Entry 9JC9 (X-ray diffraction, 2.37 A resolution); this record covers chain A.

# Chain A
Molecule: Lipase
Organism: Ustilago trichophora
Notes: EC 3.1.1.3
UniProtKB: A0A5C3EAQ1 (A0A5C3EAQ1_9BASI); residue numbers follow UniProt; this construct covers 21-458
Chain sequence (446 residues; each row starts with the number of its first residue):
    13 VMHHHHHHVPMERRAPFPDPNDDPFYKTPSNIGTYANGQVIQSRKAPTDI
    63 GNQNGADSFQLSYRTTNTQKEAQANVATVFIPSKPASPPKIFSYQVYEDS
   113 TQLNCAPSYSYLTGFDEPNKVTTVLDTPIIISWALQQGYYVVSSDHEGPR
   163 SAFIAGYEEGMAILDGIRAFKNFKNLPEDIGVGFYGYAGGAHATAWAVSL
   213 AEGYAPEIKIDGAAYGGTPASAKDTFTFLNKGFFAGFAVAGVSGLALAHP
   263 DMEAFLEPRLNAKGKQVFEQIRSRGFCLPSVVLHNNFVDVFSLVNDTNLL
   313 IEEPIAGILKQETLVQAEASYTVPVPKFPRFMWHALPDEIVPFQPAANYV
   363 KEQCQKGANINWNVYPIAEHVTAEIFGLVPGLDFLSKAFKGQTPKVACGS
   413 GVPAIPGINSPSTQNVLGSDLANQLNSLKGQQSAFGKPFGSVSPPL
Not modelled in the structure: 13-24
Disulfides: Cys117-Cys289, Cys366-Cys410
Covalently attached groups: N-acetylglucosamine (NAG) linked to Asn307
Sequence notes: expression tag (13-20); engineered mutation Ala200 (Ser in A0A5C3EAQ1)

# Overview
Chain A is Lipase (Ustilago trichophora); the structure, CalA-like lipase from Ustilago trichophora (S200A
mutant), was determined by X-ray diffraction, deposited together with 9JCA and 9JCB.
